7CGE - chains A and D of the 12 polymer chains in the assembly; structure by electron microscopy, 2.90 A resolution.

Chain A (and D):
Protein: Lipid asymmetry maintenance ABC transporter permease subunit MlaE
From: Escherichia coli (strain K12)
Notes: chain D of this document is another copy of the same molecule, construct and numbering; everything in this record applies to it too
Reference sequence: A0A4S5B3V0 (A0A4S5B3V0_ECOLI); numbering as in UniProt (aligned over 1-260)
Sequence (260 residues; numbered 1 to 260; the number before each row is that of its first residue):
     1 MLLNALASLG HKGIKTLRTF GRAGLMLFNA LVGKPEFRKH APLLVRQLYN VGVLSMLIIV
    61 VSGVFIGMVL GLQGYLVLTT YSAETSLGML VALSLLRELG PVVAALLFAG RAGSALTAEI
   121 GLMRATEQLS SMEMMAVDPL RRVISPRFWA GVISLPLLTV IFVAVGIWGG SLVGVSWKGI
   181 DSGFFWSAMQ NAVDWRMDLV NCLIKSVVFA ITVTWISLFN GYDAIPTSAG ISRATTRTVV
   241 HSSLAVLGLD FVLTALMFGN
Disordered / not traced: 1-2, 260
Small-molecule neighbours:
  - phosphatidylglycerol (PGW; (1R)-2-{[(S)-{[(2S)-2,3-dihydroxypropyl]oxy}(hydroxy)phosphoryl]oxy}-1-[(hexadecanoyloxy)methyl]ethyl (9Z)-octadec-9-enoate), molecule 1: Lys12, Lys15, Thr16, Thr19, Phe20, Ala23, Val208, Ile211, Thr212, Trp215, Ile216, Phe219, Arg237, His241
  - phosphatidylglycerol (PGW), molecule 2: Leu27, Leu31, Phe148, Trp149, Val152, Trp195, Arg196, Val200, Ile204, Val207, Val208, Ile211
  - phosphatidylglycerol (PGW), molecule 3: Tyr49, Val53, Leu54, Met56, Leu57, Val60, Val61, Val64
  - phosphatidylglycerol (PGW), molecule 4: Leu57, Val61, Phe65
  - phosphatidylglycerol (PGW), molecule 5: Ile66, Val69, Leu70, Gln73, Leu76, Val77, Tyr81, Leu99, Val103
  - phosphatidylglycerol (PGW), molecule 6: Leu78, Tyr81, Ala83, Met89, Leu90, Leu93, Ser94, Arg97, Glu98, Leu99, Val102, Asp250
  - phosphatidylglycerol (PGW), molecule 7: Leu96, Pro156, Leu157, Val160, Trp195, Leu199, Val200, Cys202, Leu203
  - phosphatidylglycerol (PGW), molecule 8: Ile216, Arg237, His241, Leu244, Ala245, Gly248, Leu249, Phe251, Val252, Leu253
What the authors report for this chain:
  - mutagenesis - I14N, R97E, L99N, R237E/H241E: decreased growth in response to SDS/EDTA
  - binding site for phosphatidylglycerol: Ile66, Leu70, Val77, Leu78, Met89, Arg97, Leu99, Arg196

Interface between chain A and chain D:
Contacting residue pairs (40; chain A residue first):
  Ile58(A) - Val240(D)  hydrophobic
  Val61(A) - Leu244(D)  hydrophobic
  Ser62(A) - Leu244(D)
  Ser62(A) - Leu247(D)
  Phe65(A) - Leu247(D)
  Phe65(A) - Gly248(D)
  Met68(A) - Phe251(D)  hydrophobic
  Val69(A) - Glu98(D)
  Val69(A) - Phe251(D)  hydrophobic
  Leu72(A) - Thr254(D)
  Leu72(A) - Ala255(D)  hydrophobic
  Gln73(A) - Glu98(D)
  Gln73(A) - Thr254(D)
  Leu76(A) - Phe258(D)
  Glu98(A) - Val69(D)
  Glu98(A) - Gln73(D)
  Leu107(A) - Ser243(D)
  Gly110(A) - Val239(D)
  Arg111(A) - Thr236(D)
  Arg111(A) - Val240(D)
  Ala118(A) - Ser232(D)
  Leu122(A) - Ser228(D)
  Ser228(A) - Leu122(D)
  Ser232(A) - Ala118(D)
  Thr236(A) - Arg111(D)
  Val239(A) - Gly110(D)
  Val240(A) - Ile58(D)  hydrophobic
  Val240(A) - Arg111(D)
  Ser243(A) - Leu107(D)
  Leu244(A) - Val61(D)  hydrophobic
  Leu244(A) - Ser62(D)
  Leu247(A) - Ser62(D)
  Leu247(A) - Phe65(D)
  Gly248(A) - Phe65(D)
  Phe251(A) - Met68(D)  hydrophobic
  Phe251(A) - Val69(D)  hydrophobic
  Thr254(A) - Leu72(D)
  Thr254(A) - Gln73(D)
  Ala255(A) - Leu72(D)  hydrophobic
  Phe258(A) - Leu76(D)
Other interface residues (no listed pair), chain A (32 interface residues in all): Ile66, Arg97, Ala229, Asp250
Other interface residues (no listed pair), chain D (32 interface residues in all): Ile66, Arg97, Ala229, Asp250

Overview:
Chain A and chain D each contribute 32 residues to their interface. Chain A binds 8 copies of
phosphatidylglycerol. From the paper: a binding site for phosphatidylglycerol at Ile66(A), Leu70(A) and
Val77(A) among others; I14N, R97E and L99N of chain A, among others, reduce growth in response to SDS/EDTA.
Both chains are Lipid asymmetry maintenance ABC transporter permease subunit MlaE (Escherichia coli (strain
K12)). Entry 7CGE (The overall structure of nucleotide free MlaFEDB complex) was determined by electron
microscopy, deposited together with 7CGN and 7CH0.
